PDB entry 3AXL | X-ray diffraction, 2.90 A resolution | chains A and B

Chain A:
Name: Valpha 10
Source organism: Mus musculus
Chain sequence (198 residues; each row starts with the number of its first residue; note: 21 numbers in that range are skipped by the numbering (no residue carries them; nothing is unmodelled there); a row labelled like 84A-84C holds insertion residues (84A, then the next letters in order)):
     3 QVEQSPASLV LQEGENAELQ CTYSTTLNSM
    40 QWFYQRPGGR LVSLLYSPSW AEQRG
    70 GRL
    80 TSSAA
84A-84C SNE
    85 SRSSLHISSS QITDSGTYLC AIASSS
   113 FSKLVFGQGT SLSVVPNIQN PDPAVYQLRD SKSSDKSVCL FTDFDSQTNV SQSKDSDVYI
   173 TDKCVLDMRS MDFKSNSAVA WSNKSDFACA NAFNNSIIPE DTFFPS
Disordered / not traced: 56-60, 84A-84C, 143-149
Cystine bridges: Cys-23/Cys-104, Cys-151/Cys-201

Chain B:
Name: Vbeta 8.1
Source organism: Mus musculus
Chain sequence (238 residues; row label = number of the first residue in the row; note: 16 numbers in that range are skipped by the numbering (no residue carries them; nothing is unmodelled there)):
     3 AVTQSPRSKV AVTGGKVTLS CHQTNNHDYM
    40 YWYRQDTGHG LRLIHYSYVA DSTEKG
    70 DIPDGYKAS
    80 RPSQENFSL
    90 ILELASLSQT AVYFCASRLG
   113 GYEQYFGPGT RLTVLEDLKN VFPPEVAVFE PSEAEISHTQ KATLVCLATG FYPDHVELSW
   173 WVNGKEVHSG VCTDPQPLKE QPALNDSRYA LSSRLRVSAT FWQNPRNHFR CQVQFYGLSE
   233 NDEWTQDRAK PVTQIVSAEA WGRA
Cystine bridges: Cys-23/Cys-104, Cys-158/Cys-223

How chain A and chain B interact:
Cross-chain cystine bridges: Cys-176(A)/Cys-184(B)
Residue-residue contacts (87):
  Gln-40(A) with Glu-115(B); Gln-116(B), hydrogen bond (side chain-backbone)
  Phe-42(A) with Gln-116(B); Phe-118(B), hydrophobic
  Gln-44(A) with Gln-44(B), hydrogen bond; Phe-103(B)
  Pro-46(A) with Pro-187(B); Gln-188(B)
  Arg-49(A) with Ala-3(B); Val-4(B); Phe-103(B); Phe-118(B), hydrogen bond (side chain-backbone); Gly-119(B), hydrogen bond (side chain-backbone); Pro-120(B)
  Leu-50(A) with Leu-50(B), hydrophobic; Phe-118(B), hydrophobic
  Ser-52(A) with Glu-115(B)
  Tyr-55(A) with Gly-113(B), hydrogen bond (side chain-backbone); Tyr-114(B); Glu-115(B)
  Ala-107(A) with Arg-107(B)
  Ser-109(A) with Arg-107(B)
  Ser-110(A) with Arg-107(B); Leu-108(B); Gly-109(B), hydrogen bond (side chain-backbone); Gly-113(B), hydrogen bond (backbone-backbone)
  Phe-113(A) with Tyr-31(B); Tyr-40(B); Tyr-57(B); Arg-107(B), hydrogen bond (backbone-side chain)
  Ser-114(A) with Arg-107(B), hydrogen bond (backbone-side chain)
  Lys-115(A) with Asp-70(B), salt bridge; Arg-107(B)
  Leu-116(A) with Arg-107(B); Gln-116(B)
  Phe-118(A) with Leu-50(B), hydrophobic; Phe-118(B), hydrophobic
  Asp-134(A) with His-150(B), salt bridge
  Tyr-138(A) with Ser-144(B); Ala-146(B), hydrophobic; Glu-147(B); His-150(B); Thr-151(B)
  Gln-139(A) with Ser-144(B)
  Leu-140(A) with Phe-141(B); Glu-142(B); Ser-144(B); Thr-155(B); Val-157(B), hydrophobic
  Arg-141(A) with Phe-141(B); Glu-142(B), hydrogen bond (backbone-backbone)
  Asp-142(A) with Val-140(B); Phe-141(B); Glu-142(B)
  Val-150(A) with Phe-141(B)
  Leu-152(A) with Thr-155(B)
  Asp-155(A) with Arg-208(B), salt bridge
  Tyr-171(A) with Leu-190(B), hydrophobic; Glu-192(B), hydrogen bond (side chain-backbone)
  Ile-172(A) with Leu-190(B)
  Thr-173(A) with Asp-186(B); Ser-204(B); Arg-206(B)
  Cys-176(A) with Cys-184(B), disulfide; Thr-185(B); Arg-206(B), hydrogen bond
  Val-177(A) with Cys-184(B)
  Leu-178(A) with Gly-182(B); Cys-184(B), hydrophobic; Arg-208(B)
  Asp-179(A) with Ser-181(B); Gly-182(B), hydrogen bond (backbone-backbone)
  Met-180(A) with Lys-153(B); Ser-181(B); Gly-182(B); Arg-208(B)
  Arg-181(A) with Ser-181(B), hydrogen bond (backbone-side chain)
  Ser-182(A) with Ser-181(B)
  Met-183(A) with Lys-153(B)
  Phe-185(A) with Lys-153(B); Arg-208(B)
  Ser-187(A) with Arg-208(B), hydrogen bond
  Ser-189(A) with Arg-206(B)
  Ala-190(A) with Arg-206(B)
  Trp-193(A) with Leu-159(B)
  Phe-215(A) with His-150(B)
  Pro-217(A) with Ala-146(B), hydrophobic
Other interface residues (no listed pair), chain A (48 interface residues in all): Gly-48, Thr-154, Ser-168, Asp-174, Val-191
Other interface residues (no listed pair), chain B (50 interface residues in all): Tyr-42, Tyr-117, His-180, Val-183, Lys-191, Ala-202, Val-209

Summary:
The interface between chain A and chain B involves 48 residues on one side and 50 on the other; the contacts
include 1 disulfide bond, 15 hydrogen bonds and 3 salt bridges. Polar pairs include Lys-115(A)/Asp-70(B),
Asp-134(A)/His-150(B) and Asp-155(A)/Arg-208(B).
Here chain A is Valpha 10 and chain B is Vbeta 8.1, both from Mus musculus. Entry 3AXL (Murine Valpha 10 Vbeta
8.1 T-cell receptor) was determined by X-ray diffraction (same publication as 3RUG).
